PDB entry 6LTU | X-ray diffraction, 2.57 A resolution | chains A and E of the 5 polymer chains in the assembly

[Chain A]
Name: Cas12i2
Amino-acid sequence (1055 residues; row label = number of the first residue in the row; numbering starts at 0):
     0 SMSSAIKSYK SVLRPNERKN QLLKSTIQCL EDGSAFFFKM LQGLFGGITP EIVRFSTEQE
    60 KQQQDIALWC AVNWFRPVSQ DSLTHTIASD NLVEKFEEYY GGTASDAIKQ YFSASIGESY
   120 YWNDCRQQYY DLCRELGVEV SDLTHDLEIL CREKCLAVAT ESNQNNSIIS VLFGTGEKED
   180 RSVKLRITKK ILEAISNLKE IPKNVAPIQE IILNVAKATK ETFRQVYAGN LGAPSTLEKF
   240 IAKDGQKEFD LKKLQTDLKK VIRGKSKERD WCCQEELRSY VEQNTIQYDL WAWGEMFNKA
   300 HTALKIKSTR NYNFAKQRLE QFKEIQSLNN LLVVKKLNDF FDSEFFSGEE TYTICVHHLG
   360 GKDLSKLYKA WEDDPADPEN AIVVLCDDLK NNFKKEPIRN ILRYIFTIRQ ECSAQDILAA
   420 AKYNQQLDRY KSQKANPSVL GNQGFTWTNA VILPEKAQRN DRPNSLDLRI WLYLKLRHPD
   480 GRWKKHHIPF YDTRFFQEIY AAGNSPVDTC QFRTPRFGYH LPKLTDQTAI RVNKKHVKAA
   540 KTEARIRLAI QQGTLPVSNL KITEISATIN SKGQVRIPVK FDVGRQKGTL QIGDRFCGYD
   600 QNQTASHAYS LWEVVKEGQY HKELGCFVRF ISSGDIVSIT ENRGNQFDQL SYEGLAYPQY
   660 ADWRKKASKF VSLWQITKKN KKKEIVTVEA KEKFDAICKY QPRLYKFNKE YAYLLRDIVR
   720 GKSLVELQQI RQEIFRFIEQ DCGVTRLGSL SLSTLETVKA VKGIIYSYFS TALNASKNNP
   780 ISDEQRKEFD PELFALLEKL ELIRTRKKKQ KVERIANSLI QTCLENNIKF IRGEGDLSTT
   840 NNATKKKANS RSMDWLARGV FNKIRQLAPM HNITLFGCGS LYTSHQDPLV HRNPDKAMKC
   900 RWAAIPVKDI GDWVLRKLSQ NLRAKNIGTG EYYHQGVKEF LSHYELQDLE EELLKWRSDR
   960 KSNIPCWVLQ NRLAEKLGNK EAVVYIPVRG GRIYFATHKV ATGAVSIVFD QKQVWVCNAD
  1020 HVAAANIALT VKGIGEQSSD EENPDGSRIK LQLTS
Disordered / not traced: 1034-1054
Bound ions: Mg2+ site 1: Asp599, Asn601, Asp1019 (shared with DC24(E) of chain E); Mg2+ site 2: Asp599, Glu833 (shared with DC23(E), DC24(E) of chain E)
From the paper describing this entry:
  - binding site for the 58-nt RNA strand: Ile5, Lys18, His486, Arg493, Lys537, Glu640, Gln648, Gln809
  - binding site for the 35-nt DNA strand: Gln163, Asn164
  - binding site for the 12-nt DNA strand: Ala232
  - catalytic residues: Lys18, His486, Asp599, Glu833, Asp1019
  - binding site for trans ssDNA (chain E): Phe392, Gln602, Thr603, Tyr881, Ser883, His884, Arg900, Arg991
  - mutagenesis - K304A, S883A, H884A, R900A: abolished catalytic activity
  - specificity-determining residues: Ala232
  - mutagenesis - N601A: decreased catalytic activity
  - mutagenesis - K18A, H486A: abolished catalytic activity (pre-crRNA processing)
  - mutagenesis - H485A: decreased catalytic activity (pre-crRNA processing)

[Chain E]
Molecule: trans ssDNA
Sequence (5 nucleotides; row label = number of the first residue in the row):
    22 ACCTA
Bound ions: Mg2+ site 1: DC23, DC24 (shared with Asp599(A), Glu833(A) of chain A); Mg2+ site 2: DC24 (shared with Asp599(A), Asn601(A), Asp1019(A) of chain A)

[How chain A and chain E interact]
Pairs across the interface (30; chain A residue first):
  Phe392(A) with DC24(E), stacking on the base; DT25(E), base contact
  Asp599(A) with DC24(E), phosphate contact
  Gln600(A) with DC24(E), sugar contact
  Asn601(A) with DC24(E), phosphate contact; DT25(E), phosphate contact
  Gln602(A) with DC24(E), sugar contact; DT25(E), hydrogen bond to the phosphate
  Thr603(A) with DT25(E), hydrogen bond to the phosphate; DA26(E), phosphate contact
  Glu833(A) with DC23(E), phosphate contact
  Asp835(A) with DA22(E), base contact
  Leu836(A) with DC23(E), base contact
  Ser837(A) with DA22(E), hydrogen bond to the base; DC23(E), hydrogen bond to the base
  Trp854(A) with DC24(E), sugar contact
  Ser879(A) with DA22(E), hydrogen bond to the base; DC23(E), hydrogen bond to the sugar
  Leu880(A) with DA22(E), sugar contact
  Tyr881(A) with DA22(E), hydrogen bond to the phosphate; DC23(E), phosphate contact
  Thr882(A) with DC23(E), phosphate contact
  Ser883(A) with DC23(E), hydrogen bond to the phosphate; DC24(E), hydrogen bond to the phosphate
  His884(A) with DC23(E), salt bridge to the phosphate
  Arg900(A) with DC24(E), salt bridge to the phosphate
  Thr928(A) with DA22(E), phosphate contact
  Arg988(A) with DT25(E), base contact
  Gly989(A) with DT25(E), base contact
  Arg991(A) with DT25(E), salt bridge to the phosphate
Other interface residues (no listed pair), chain A (26 interface residues in all): Asn391, Ala604, Gly927, Asp1019

[In short]
The interface between chain A and chain E involves 26 residues on one side and 5 on the other; the contacts
include 9 hydrogen bonds, 3 salt bridges and 1 aromatic stacking contact. Polar contacts include
Ser837(A)-DA22(E), Ser837(A)-DC23(E) and Ser879(A)-DA22(E). From the paper: catalytic residues Lys18(A),
His486(A) and Asp599(A) among others; K304A, S883A and H884A of chain A, among others, abolish catalytic
activity; 8 substitutions were tested in all.
Chain A is Cas12i2 and chain E is trans ssDNA; the structure, Crystal structure of Cas12i2 ternary complex
with double Mg2+ bound in catalytic pocket, was determined by X-ray diffraction (same publication as 6LTP and
6LU0).
